Entry 6M4X (X-ray diffraction, 3.00 A resolution); this record covers chains A and F of the 10 polymer chains in the assembly.

Chain A:
Molecule: Soluble acetylcholine receptor
Organism: Aplysia californica
UniProt: Q8WSF8 (Q8WSF8_APLCA); residues 0-206 here correspond to UniProt positions 19-225 (UniProt number = residue number + 19)
Amino-acid sequence (207 residues; numbered 0 to 206; the number before each row is that of its first residue; numbering starts at 0):
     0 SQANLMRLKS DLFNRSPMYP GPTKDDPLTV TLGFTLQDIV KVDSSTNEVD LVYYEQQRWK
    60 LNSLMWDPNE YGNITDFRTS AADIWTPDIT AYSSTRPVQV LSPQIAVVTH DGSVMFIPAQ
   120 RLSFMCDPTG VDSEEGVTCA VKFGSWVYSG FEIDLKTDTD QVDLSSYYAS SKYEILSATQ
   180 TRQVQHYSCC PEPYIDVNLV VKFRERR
Sequence notes: conflict Val41 (Ala60 in Q8WSF8), Val136 (Ala155 in Q8WSF8)
Cystine bridges: Cys125-Cys138, Cys188-Cys189

Chain F:
Molecule: Alpha-conotoxin LvIA
Organism: Conus lividus
UniProt: L8BU87 (CA1A_CONLI); residues 401-416 here correspond to UniProt positions 21-36 (UniProt number = residue number - 380)
Amino-acid sequence (17 residues; numbered 401 to 417; the number before each row is that of its first residue):
   401 GCCSHPACAV DHPEICX
Sequence notes: engineered mutation Ala409 (Asn29 in L8BU87); amidation (417)
Modified positions: NH2 (amino group) at position 417
Cystine bridges: Cys402-Cys408, Cys403-Cys416

Interface between chain A and chain F:
Pairs across the interface (18):
  Ser144(A) with Ala407(F)
  Trp145(A) with Pro406(F), hydrophobic; Ala407(F)
  Val146(A) with Ala407(F)
  Ser148(A) with Asp411(F)
  Tyr186(A) with Gly401(F); Cys402(F); His405(F), hydrogen bond
  Cys188(A) with Cys402(F), hydrophobic; Ile415(F), hydrophobic
  Cys189(A) with Cys402(F), hydrophobic; His412(F), hydrogen bond
  Glu191(A) with Asp411(F); His412(F), salt bridge
  Tyr193(A) with Ala407(F); Cys408(F), hydrogen bond; Asp411(F); His412(F)
Also at the interface, not in a pair above, chain A (11 interface residues in all): Tyr147, Glu151
Also at the interface, not in a pair above, chain F (10 interface residues in all): Val410

Summary:
11 residues of chain A face 10 of chain F across their interface, with 3 hydrogen bonds and 1 salt bridge.
Polar pairs include Glu191(A)-His412(F), Tyr186(A)-His405(F) and Cys189(A)-His412(F).
Chain A is Soluble acetylcholine receptor (Aplysia californica) and chain F is Alpha-conotoxin LvIA (Conus
lividus); the structure, Co-crystal structure of Ac-AChBPP in complex with [N9A]LvIA, was determined by X-ray
diffraction.
